8VP3 - chains A and D of the 4 polymer chains in the assembly; structure by electron microscopy, 2.96 A resolution.

# Chain A
Molecule: ABC-type bacteriocin transporter
From: Acetivibrio thermocellus ATCC 27405
Reference sequence: A3DCU1 (A3DCU1_ACET2); residue numbers follow UniProt; this construct covers 1-727
Amino-acid sequence (750 residues; row label = number of the first residue in the row; numbers below 1 keep their minus sign (Met-22 is residue -22)):
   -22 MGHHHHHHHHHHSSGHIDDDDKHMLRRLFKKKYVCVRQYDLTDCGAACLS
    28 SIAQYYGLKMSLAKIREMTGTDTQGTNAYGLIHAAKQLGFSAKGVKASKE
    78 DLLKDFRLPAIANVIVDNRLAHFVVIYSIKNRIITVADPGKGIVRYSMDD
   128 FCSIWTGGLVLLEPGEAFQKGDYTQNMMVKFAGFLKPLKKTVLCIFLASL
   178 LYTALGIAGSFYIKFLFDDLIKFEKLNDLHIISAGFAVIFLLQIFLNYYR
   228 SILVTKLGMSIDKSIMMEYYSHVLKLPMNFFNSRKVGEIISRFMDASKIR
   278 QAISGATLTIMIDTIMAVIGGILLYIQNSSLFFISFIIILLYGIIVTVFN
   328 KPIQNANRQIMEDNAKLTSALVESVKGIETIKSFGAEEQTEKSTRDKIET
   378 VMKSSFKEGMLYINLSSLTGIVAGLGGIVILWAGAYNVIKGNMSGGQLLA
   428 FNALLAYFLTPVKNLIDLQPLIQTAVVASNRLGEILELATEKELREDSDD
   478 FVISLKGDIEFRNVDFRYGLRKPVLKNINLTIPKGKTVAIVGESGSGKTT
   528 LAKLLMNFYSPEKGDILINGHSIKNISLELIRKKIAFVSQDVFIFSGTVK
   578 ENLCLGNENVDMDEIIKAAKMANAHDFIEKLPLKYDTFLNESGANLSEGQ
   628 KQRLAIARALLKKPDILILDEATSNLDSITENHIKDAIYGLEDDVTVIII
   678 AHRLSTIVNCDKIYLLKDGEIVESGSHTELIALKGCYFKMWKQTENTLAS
Disordered / not traced: -22 to 7, 723-727
Construct notes: initiating methionine (-22); expression tag (-21 to 0)
Ion coordination: Mg2+: Thr526 (together with ADP)
Small-molecule neighbours:
  - A1ACX (3-[oxidanyl-[2-(trimethyl-$L4-azanyl)ethoxy]phosphoryl]oxypropyl hexadecanoate): Ser307, Ile311, Ile314, Ile315, Leu318, Ile398, Val399, Leu402, Gly403, Val406, Ala410, Tyr413, Asn414, Lys417, Asn419
  - ADP (adenosine-5'-diphosphate): Asp49, Asn259, Tyr495, Arg498, Val501, Glu520, Ser521, Gly522, Ser523, Gly524, Lys525, Thr526, Thr527, Gln567, Glu648
What the authors report for this chain:
  - binding site for ADP: Tyr495
  - conformationally variable residues (order/disorder transition): Leu623 to Gln627, Ser651 to Ile665

# Chain D
Molecule: Bacteriocin-type signal sequence-containing protein
From: Acetivibrio thermocellus ATCC 27405
Reference sequence: A3DCU2 (A3DCU2_ACET2); residue numbers follow UniProt; this construct covers 1-90
Amino-acid sequence (113 residues; each row starts with the number of its first residue; numbers below 1 keep their minus sign (Met-22 is residue -22)):
   -22 MGHHHHHHHHHHSSGHIDDDDKHMSEAKKLNIGRELTDEELMEMTGGSTF
    28 SIQCQKDYTYKPSLPVVKYGVVIDEPEVVIKYGVGPIVGIKYGVEPIGPI
    78 QPMYGIKPVETLK
Disordered / not traced: -22 to 7, 25-90
Construct notes: initiating methionine (-22); expression tag (-21 to 0)

# Chain A / chain D interface
Residue-residue contacts (43):
  Leu18(A) with Gly24(D)
  Cys21(A) with Gly23(D), hydrogen bond (side chain-backbone)
  Gln51(A) with Gly24(D)
  Gly52(A) with Gly24(D)
  Thr53(A) with Thr22(D); Gly23(D), hydrogen bond (backbone-backbone)
  Asn54(A) with Leu18(D); Met19(D); Met21(D)
  Ala55(A) with Leu18(D), hydrogen bond (backbone-backbone); Met21(D), hydrogen bond (backbone-backbone)
  Tyr56(A) with Asp15(D); Leu18(D); Met19(D), hydrophobic
  Lys70(A) with Glu12(D)
  Gly71(A) with Glu12(D); Leu13(D)
  Val72(A) with Ile9(D); Gly10(D); Arg11(D)
  Lys73(A) with Ile9(D); Gly10(D); Arg11(D), hydrogen bond (backbone-backbone); Glu17(D), salt bridge
  Ala74(A) with Ile9(D)
  Asp78(A) with Ile9(D)
  Phe83(A) with Ile9(D), hydrophobic
  Asn90(A) with Met21(D); Thr22(D)
  Ala98(A) with Thr22(D); Gly24(D)
  Phe100(A) with Met21(D), hydrophobic; Gly23(D)
  Gly135(A) with Met21(D)
  Leu136(A) with Ile9(D), hydrophobic; Met21(D)
  Val137(A) with Met21(D), hydrophobic
  Leu138(A) with Asn8(D)
  Arg494(A) with Met19(D)
  Leu497(A) with Met19(D)
  Arg498(A) with Met19(D)
  Lys499(A) with Glu16(D), salt bridge; Met19(D)
Other interface residues (no listed pair), chain A (28 interface residues in all): Thr19, His99

# In short
Chain A and chain D form an interface of 28 and 15 residues respectively, with 5 hydrogen bonds and 2 salt
bridges. Polar contacts include Lys73(A)-Glu17(D), Lys499(A)-Glu16(D) and Cys21(A)-Gly23(D). Bound to chain A:
ADP and compound A1ACX. From the paper: a binding site for ADP at Tyr495(A); conformational variability at
Leu623(A) and Ser651(A).
Here chain A is ABC-type bacteriocin transporter and chain D is Bacteriocin-type signal sequence-containing
protein, both from Acetivibrio thermocellus ATCC 27405. Entry 8VP3 (Cryo-EM structure of the ABC transporter
PCAT1 bound with MgADP and Substrate) was determined by electron microscopy (same publication as 8VP5 and
8VP9).
